7DCU - chains A and D of the 5 polymer chains in the assembly; structure by X-ray diffraction, 1.75 A resolution.

Chain A:
Protein: Heat shock factor protein 2
Source organism: Homo sapiens
Reference sequence: Q03933 (HSF2_HUMAN); residue numbers follow UniProt; this construct covers 7-112
Chain sequence (113 residues; each row starts with the number of its first residue; numbering starts at 0):
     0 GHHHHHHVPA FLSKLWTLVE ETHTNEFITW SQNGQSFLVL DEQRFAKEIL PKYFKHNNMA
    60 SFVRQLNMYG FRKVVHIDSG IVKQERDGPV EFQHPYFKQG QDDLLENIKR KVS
Not modelled in the structure: 0, 75-85
Differences from the reference sequence: expression tag (0-6)
Bound ions: Na+: Leu17, Val18, Glu20, Thr23, Asn24, Ile27
Swiss-Prot annotation at these positions:
  - DNA-binding region: Val7 to Ser112
  - motif: Lys108 to Ser112 (Nuclear localization signal)
  - cross-link: Lys82 (Glycyl lysine isopeptide (Lys-Gly) (interchain with G-Cter in SUMO2))
  - mutagenesis: Arg109 (R109G: Fails to translocate to nucleus)
From the paper describing this entry:
  - binding site for the 21-nt DNA strand (chain D): Arg63, Asn66, Arg109, Lys110, Ser112
  - post-translational modification sites: Lys82 (citing earlier work)

Chain D:
Molecule: 21-nt DNA strand
Source organism: Homo sapiens
Sequence (21 nucleotides; row label = number of the first residue in the row; numbering starts at 0):
     0 TGCGTTCTAG AATATTCGCG G

Interface between chain A and chain D:
Pairs across the interface - 12 pairs, chain A then chain D:
  Lys54(A) with DT14(D), hydrogen bond to the phosphate; DT15(D), salt bridge to the phosphate
  Arg63(A) with DA8(D), hydrogen bond to the base; DG9(D), hydrogen bond to the base
  Asn66(A) with DT7(D), phosphate contact; DA8(D), phosphate contact
  Arg71(A) with DT7(D), salt bridge to the phosphate
  Lys72(A) with DC6(D), salt bridge to the phosphate; DT7(D), hydrogen bond to the phosphate
  Lys110(A) with DA8(D), salt bridge to the phosphate
  Ser112(A) with DG9(D), hydrogen bond to the phosphate; DA10(D), phosphate contact
Interface residues without a listed pair, chain A (10 interface residues in all): Val62, Val74, Phe91

Summary:
10 residues of chain A and 7 residues of chain D are in contact, with 5 hydrogen bonds and 4 salt bridges.
Polar pairs include Arg63(A)-DA8(D), Arg63(A)-DG9(D) and Lys54(A)-DT14(D). From the paper: a binding site for
the 21-nt DNA strand (chain D) at Arg63(A), Asn66(A) and Arg109(A) among others; a modification site at
Lys82(A).
Here chain A is Heat shock factor protein 2 and chain D is a 21-nt DNA strand, both from Homo sapiens. Entry
7DCU (Crystal structure of HSF2 DNA-binding domain in complex with 3-site HSE DNA (21 bp)) was determined by
X-ray diffraction, deposited together with 7DCJ, 7DCS and 7DCT.
